8REJ - chains A and B; structure by X-ray diffraction, 3.16 A resolution.

[Chain A (and B)]
Molecule: Peroxisome proliferator-activated receptor gamma
Organism: Homo sapiens
Notes: chain B of this document is another copy of the same molecule, construct and numbering; everything in this record applies to it too
Reference sequence: P37231 (PPARG_HUMAN); residues 195-477 here correspond to UniProt positions 223-505 (UniProt number = residue number + 28)
Chain sequence (304 residues; each row starts with the number of its first residue):
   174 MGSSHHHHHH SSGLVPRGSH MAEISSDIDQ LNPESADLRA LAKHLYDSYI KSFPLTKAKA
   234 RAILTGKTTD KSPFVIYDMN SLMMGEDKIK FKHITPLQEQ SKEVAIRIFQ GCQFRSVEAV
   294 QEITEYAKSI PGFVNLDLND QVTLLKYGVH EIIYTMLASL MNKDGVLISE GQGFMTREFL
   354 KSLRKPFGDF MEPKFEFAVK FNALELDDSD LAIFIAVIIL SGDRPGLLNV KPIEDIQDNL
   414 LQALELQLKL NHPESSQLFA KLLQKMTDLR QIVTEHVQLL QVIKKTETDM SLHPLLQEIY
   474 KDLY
Not modelled in the structure: 174-204, 239-243, 255-278 (chain B: 174-208, 238-244, 255-277, 454-465)
Sequence notes: initiating methionine (174); expression tag (175-194)
UniProt features mapped onto this chain:
  - motif: P467 to D475 (9aaTAD)
  - binding site (rosiglitazone): Q286 to S289, H323, H449, Y473
  - cross-link: K224 (Glycyl lysine isopeptide (Lys-Gly) (interchain with G-Cter in ubiquitin))
Residues lining bound ligands: WUE ((2S)-2-(4-naphthalen-1-ylphenoxy)-3-phenyl-propanoic acid): F282, Q283, C285, Q286, R288, S289, H323, I326, Y327, L330, F363, M364, H449, L453, I456, K457, M463, S464, L465, L469, Y473

[Chain A / chain B interface]
Pairs across the interface (43):
  G395(A) - K373(B)
  D396(A) - K438(B)  salt bridge
  D396(A) - D441(B)
  Q410(A) - Q437(B)  hydrogen bond
  D411(A) - S429(B)  hydrogen bond
  D411(A) - Q430(B)
  D411(A) - K434(B)  salt bridge
  L414(A) - Q430(B)
  L414(A) - A433(B)  hydrophobic
  L414(A) - Q437(B)
  Q415(A) - S429(B)
  Q415(A) - Q430(B)
  E418(A) - E418(B)
  E418(A) - Q430(B)  hydrogen bond
  S429(A) - D411(B)  hydrogen bond
  Q430(A) - D411(B)
  Q430(A) - L414(B)
  Q430(A) - E418(B)  hydrogen bond
  Q430(A) - F432(B)
  F432(A) - Q430(B)
  F432(A) - A433(B)  hydrophobic
  A433(A) - L414(B)  hydrophobic
  A433(A) - F432(B)  hydrophobic
  A433(A) - L436(B)  hydrophobic
  K434(A) - E407(B)  salt bridge
  L436(A) - A433(B)  hydrophobic
  Q437(A) - Q410(B)
  Q437(A) - L414(B)
  Q437(A) - M439(B)
  M439(A) - T440(B)
  T440(A) - M439(B)
  T440(A) - T440(B)  hydrogen bond (backbone-side chain)
  T440(A) - R443(B)
  D441(A) - D396(B)
  D441(A) - R443(B)  salt bridge
  R443(A) - T440(B)
  R443(A) - D441(B)  salt bridge
  R443(A) - Q444(B)
  Q444(A) - R443(B)
  Q444(A) - Q444(B)
  Q444(A) - T447(B)
  T447(A) - Q444(B)
  Q451(A) - Q451(B)  hydrogen bond
Other interface residues (no listed pair), chain A (22 interface residues in all): E407
Other interface residues (no listed pair), chain B (23 interface residues in all): Q415

[Overview]
22 residues of chain A and 23 residues of chain B are in contact, with 7 hydrogen bonds and 5 salt bridges.
Polar contacts include D396(A)-K438(B), D411(A)-K434(B) and K434(A)-E407(B). Ligands of chain A: compound WUE.
From UniProt: 7 rosiglitazone-binding residues on chain A.
Chain A and chain B are both Peroxisome proliferator-activated receptor gamma (Homo sapiens); the structure,
Crystal structure of PPAR gamma Ligand Binding Domain in complex with the ligand LBB78, was determined by
X-ray diffraction, deposited together with 8RCE.
